PDB entry 8PTO | electron microscopy, 2.70 A resolution | chains A and a of the 9 polymer chains in the assembly

[Chain A]
Protein: Transcription termination factor Rho
Organism: Escherichia coli
Notes: EC 3.6.4.-
UniProtKB: P0AG30 (RHO_ECOLI); numbering as in UniProt (aligned over 1-419)
Amino-acid sequence (419 residues; each row starts with the number of its first residue):
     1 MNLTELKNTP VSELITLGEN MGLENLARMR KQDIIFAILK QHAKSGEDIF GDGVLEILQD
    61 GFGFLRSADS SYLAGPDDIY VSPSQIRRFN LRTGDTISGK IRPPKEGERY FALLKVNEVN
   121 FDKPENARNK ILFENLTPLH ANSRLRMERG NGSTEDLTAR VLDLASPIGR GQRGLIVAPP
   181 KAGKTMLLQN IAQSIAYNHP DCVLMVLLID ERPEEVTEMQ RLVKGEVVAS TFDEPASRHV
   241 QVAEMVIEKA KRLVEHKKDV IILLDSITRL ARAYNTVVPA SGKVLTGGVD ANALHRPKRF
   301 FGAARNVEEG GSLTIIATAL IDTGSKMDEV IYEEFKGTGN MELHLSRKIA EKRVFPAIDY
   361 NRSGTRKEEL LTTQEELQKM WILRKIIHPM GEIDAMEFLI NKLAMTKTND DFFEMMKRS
Unresolved in the structure: 419
Swiss-Prot annotation at these positions:
  - region: Gly61 to Arg66 (RNA-binding 1), Asp78 to Tyr80 (RNA-binding 1), Glu108 to Tyr110 (RNA-binding 1), Val284 to Gly288 (RNA-binding 2)
  - binding site (ATP): Gly169 to Gly174, Lys181 to Met186, Arg212
  - site: Lys326 (RNA-binding 2)
  - mutagenesis: Phe62 (F62L/A: Defective for RNA-binding), Phe64 (F64L/A: Defective for RNA-binding), Lys181 (K181Q: Partial loss of ATPase, helicase and termination activity), Lys184 (K184Q: Improves ATPase and helicase activity but reduced termination activity), Cys202 (C202G/S: Does not affect the kinetics of ATP hydrolysis and inhibition by bicyclomycin), Asp265 (D265N: Loss of ATPase activity, helicase and termination activity)

[Chain a]
Protein: Protein rof
Organism: Escherichia coli
UniProtKB: P0AFW8 (ROF_ECOLI); residues 2-84 here = UniProt positions 2-84
Amino-acid sequence (86 residues; row label = number of the first residue in the row; numbers below 1 keep their minus sign (Ala-1 is residue -1)):
    -1 AMGNDTYQPI NCDDYDNLEL ACQHHLMLTL ELKDGEKLQA KASDLVSRKN VEYLVVEAAG
    59 ETRELRLDKI TSFSHPEIGT VVVSES
Unresolved in the structure: -1 to 2
Construct notes: expression tag (-1 to 1)
What the authors report for this chain:
  - mutagenesis - D14A, E17K, R46A: unchanged expression
  - mutagenesis - D14A: abolished growth
  - mutagenesis - R46A, K47A (3.2-fold): decreased growth in response to lag

[Chain A / chain a interface]
Pairs across the interface - 21 pairs, chain A then chain a:
  Ser82(A) - Asp14(a)  hydrogen bond
  Ser84(A) - Tyr13(a)
  Ser84(A) - Asp14(a)  hydrogen bond
  Ser84(A) - Glu17(a)
  Gln85(A) - Cys10(a)  hydrogen bond (side chain-backbone)
  Gln85(A) - Tyr13(a)
  Gln85(A) - Asp14(a)  hydrogen bond
  Arg87(A) - Tyr13(a)  hydrogen bond
  Arg87(A) - Glu17(a)  salt bridge
  Arg88(A) - Pro7(a)
  Arg88(A) - Ile8(a)  hydrogen bond (side chain-backbone)
  Arg88(A) - Tyr13(a)
  Arg88(A) - Glu50(a)  salt bridge
  Lys100(A) - Asn9(a)
  Arg102(A) - Asp11(a)  salt bridge
  Leu113(A) - Cys10(a)
  Leu114(A) - Cys10(a)  hydrogen bond (backbone-backbone)
  Leu114(A) - Asp11(a)
  Lys115(A) - Cys10(a)
  Val116(A) - Cys10(a)  hydrophobic
  Arg128(A) - Asn48(a)
From the paper, about this interface:
  - hot spots on chain A (mutagenesis) - R88E: abolished binding to Protein rof (chain a)

[Summary]
12 residues of chain A face 10 of chain a across their interface; the contacts include 7 hydrogen bonds and 3
salt bridges. Polar contacts include Arg87(A)-Glu17(a), Arg88(A)-Glu50(a) and Arg102(A)-Asp11(a). From the
paper: R46A and K47A of chain a reduce growth in response to lag; D14A of chain a abolishes growth; 5
substitutions were tested in all.
Here chain A is Transcription termination factor Rho and chain a is Protein rof, both from Escherichia coli.
Entry 8PTO (Structure of Rho pentamer in complex with Rof and ADP) was determined by electron microscopy
together with 8PTG, 8PTM, 8PTN and 8PTP from the same study.
